4Z7V - chains A and H of the 5 polymer chains in the assembly; structure by X-ray diffraction, 2.65 A resolution.

== Chain A ==
Protein: MHC class II HLA-DQ-alpha chain
Organism: Homo sapiens
UniProt: Q30069 (Q30069_HUMAN); the construct lacks a stretch of the UniProt sequence, so the offset changes along the chain: -1 to 9 = UniProt 1-11; 10-181 = UniProt 13-184
Chain sequence (192 residues; each row starts with the number of its first residue; numbers below 1 keep their minus sign (Glu-1 is residue -1)):
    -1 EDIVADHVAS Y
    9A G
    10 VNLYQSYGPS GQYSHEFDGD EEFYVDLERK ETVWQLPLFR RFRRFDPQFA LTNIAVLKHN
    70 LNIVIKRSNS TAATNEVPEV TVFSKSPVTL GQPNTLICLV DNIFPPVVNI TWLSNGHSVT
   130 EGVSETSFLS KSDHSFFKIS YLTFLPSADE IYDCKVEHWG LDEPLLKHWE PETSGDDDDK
Not modelled in the structure: -1 to 1, 181-189
Differences from the reference sequence: expression tag (182-189)
Cystine bridges: Cys107-Cys163
Covalently attached groups: N-acetylglucosamine (NAG) linked to Asn118

== Chain H ==
Protein: T-cell receptor, L3-12 beta chain
Organism: Homo sapiens
Chain sequence (244 residues; numbered 1 to 257; 13 numbers in that range are skipped by the numbering (no residue carries them; nothing is unmodelled there); the number before each row is that of its first residue):
     1 DSGVTQTPKH LITATGQRVT LRCSPRSGD
    37 LSVYWYQQSL DQGLQFLIQY YN
    63 GEERAKGNIL
    74 ERFSAQQF
    83 PDLHSELNLS SLELGDSALY FCASSAGTSG EYEQYFGPGT RLTVTEDLKN VFPPEVAVFE
   143 PSEAEISHTQ KATLVCLATG FYPDHVELSW WVNGKEVHSG VCTDPQPLKE QPALNDSRYA
   203 LSSRLRVSAT FWQNPRNHFR CQVQFYGLSE NDEWTQDRAK PVTQIVSAEA WGRAD
Not modelled in the structure: 1, 257
Cystine bridges: Cys23-Cys104, Cys158-Cys223

== Chain A / chain H interface ==
Contacting residue pairs (10):
  Leu60(A) with Arg66(H)
  Thr61(A) with Arg66(H); Thr110(H)
  Ala64(A) with Tyr57(H); Arg66(H)
  Val65(A) with Tyr57(H); Thr110(H)
  His68(A) with Leu37(H); Tyr57(H); Asn58(H)

== Overview ==
The chain A/chain H interface involves 5 residues from each chain. N-acetylglucosamine is covalently linked to
Asn118(A).
Chain A is MHC class II HLA-DQ-alpha chain and chain H is T-cell receptor, L3-12 beta chain, both from Homo
sapiens; the structure, L3-12 complex, was determined by X-ray diffraction, deposited together with 4Z7U and
4Z7W.
